PDB entry 7ADB | electron microscopy, 4.40 A resolution (low resolution: residue-level contacts below are approximate; hydrogen-bond / salt-bridge calls are withheld) | chains X and Y of the 15 polymer chains in the assembly

== Chain X ==
Molecule: DNA-directed RNA polymerase subunit beta
From: Escherichia coli
Notes: EC 2.7.7.6
Reference sequence: P0A8V4 (RPOB_ECO57); residues 1-1342 here = UniProt positions 1-1342
Amino-acid sequence (1342 residues; row label = number of the first residue in the row):
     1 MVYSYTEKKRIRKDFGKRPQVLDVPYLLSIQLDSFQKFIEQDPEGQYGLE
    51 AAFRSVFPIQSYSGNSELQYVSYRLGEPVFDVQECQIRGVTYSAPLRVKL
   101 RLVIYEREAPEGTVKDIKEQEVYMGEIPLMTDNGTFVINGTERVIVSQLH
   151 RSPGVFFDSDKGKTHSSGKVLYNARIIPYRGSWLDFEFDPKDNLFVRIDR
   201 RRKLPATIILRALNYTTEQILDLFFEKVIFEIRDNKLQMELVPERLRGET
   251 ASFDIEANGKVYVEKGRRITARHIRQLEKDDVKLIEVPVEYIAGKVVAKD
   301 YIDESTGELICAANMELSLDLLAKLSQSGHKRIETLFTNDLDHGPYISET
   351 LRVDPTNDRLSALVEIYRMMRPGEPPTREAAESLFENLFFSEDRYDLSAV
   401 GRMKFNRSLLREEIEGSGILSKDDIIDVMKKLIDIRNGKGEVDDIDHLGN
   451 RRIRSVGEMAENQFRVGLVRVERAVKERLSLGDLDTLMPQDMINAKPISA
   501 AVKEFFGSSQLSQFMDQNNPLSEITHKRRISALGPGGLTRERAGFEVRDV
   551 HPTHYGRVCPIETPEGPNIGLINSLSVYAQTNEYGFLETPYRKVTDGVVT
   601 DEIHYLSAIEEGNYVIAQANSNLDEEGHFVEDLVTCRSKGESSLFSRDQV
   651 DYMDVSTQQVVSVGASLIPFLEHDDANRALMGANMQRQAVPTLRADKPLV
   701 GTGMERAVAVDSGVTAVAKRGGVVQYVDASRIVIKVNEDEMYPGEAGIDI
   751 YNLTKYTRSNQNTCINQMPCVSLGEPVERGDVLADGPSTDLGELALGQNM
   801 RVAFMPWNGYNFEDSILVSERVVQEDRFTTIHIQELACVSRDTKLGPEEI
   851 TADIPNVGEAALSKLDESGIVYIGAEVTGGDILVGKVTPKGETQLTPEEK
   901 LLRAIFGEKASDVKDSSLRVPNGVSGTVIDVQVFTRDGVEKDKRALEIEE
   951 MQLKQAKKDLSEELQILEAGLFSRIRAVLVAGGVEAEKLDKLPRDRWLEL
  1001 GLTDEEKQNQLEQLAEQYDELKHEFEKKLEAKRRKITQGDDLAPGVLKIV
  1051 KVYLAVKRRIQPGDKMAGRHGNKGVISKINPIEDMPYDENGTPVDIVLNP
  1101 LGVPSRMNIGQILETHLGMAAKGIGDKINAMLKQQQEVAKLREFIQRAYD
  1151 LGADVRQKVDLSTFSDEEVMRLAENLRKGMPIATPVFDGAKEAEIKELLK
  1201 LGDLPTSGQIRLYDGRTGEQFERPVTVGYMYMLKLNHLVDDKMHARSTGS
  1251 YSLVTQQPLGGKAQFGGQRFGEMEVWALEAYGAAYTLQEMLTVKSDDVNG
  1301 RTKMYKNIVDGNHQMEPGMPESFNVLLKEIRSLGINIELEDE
Unresolved in the structure: 1, 1342
Curated features (UniProtKB/Swiss-Prot):
  - modified residue (N6-acetyllysine): Lys1022, Lys1200

== Chain Y ==
Molecule: DNA-directed RNA polymerase subunit beta'
From: Escherichia coli
Notes: EC 2.7.7.6
Reference sequence: C3SIA2 (C3SIA2_ECOLX); numbering as in UniProt (aligned over 1-1407)
Amino-acid sequence (1416 residues; row label = number of the first residue in the row):
     1 MKDLLKFLKAQTKTEEFDAIKIALASPDMIRSWSFGEVKKPETINYRTFK
    51 PERDGLFCARIFGPVKDYECLCGKYKRLKHRGVICEKCGVEVTQTKVRRE
   101 RMGHIELASPTAHIWFLKSLPSRIGLLLDMPLRDIERVLYFESYVVIEGG
   151 MTNLERQQILTEEQYLDALEEFGDEFDAKMGAEAIQALLKSMDLEQECEQ
   201 LREELNETNSETKRKKLTKRIKLLEAFVQSGNKPEWMILTVLPVLPPDLR
   251 PLVPLDGGRFATSDLNDLYRRVINRNNRLKRLLDLAAPDIIVRNEKRMLQ
   301 EAVDALLDNGRRGRAITGSNKRPLKSLADMIKGKQGRFRQNLLGKRVDYS
   351 GRSVITVGPYLRLHQCGLPKKMALELFKPFIYGKLELRGLATTIKAAKKM
   401 VEREEAVVWDILDEVIREHPVLLNRAPTLHRLGIQAFEPVLIEGKAIQLH
   451 PLVCAAYNADFDGDQMAVHVPLTLEAQLEARALMMSTNNILSPANGEPII
   501 VPSQDVVLGLYYMTRDCVNAKGEGMVLTGPKEAERLYRSGLASLHARVKV
   551 RITEYEKDANGELVAKTSLKDTTVGRAILWMIVPKGLPYSIVNQALGKKA
   601 ISKMLNTCYRILGLKPTVIFADQIMYTGFAYAARSGASVGIDDMVIPEKK
   651 HEIISEAEAEVAEIQEQFQSGLVTAGERYNKVIDIWAAANDRVSKAMMDN
   701 LQTETVINRDGQEEKQVSFNSIYMMADSGARGSAAQIRQLAGMRGLMAKP
   751 DGSIIETPITANFREGLNVLQYFISTHGARKGLADTALKTANSGYLTRRL
   801 VDVAQDLVVTEDDCGTHEGIMMTPVIEGGDVKEPLRDRVLGRVTAEDVLK
   851 PGTADILVPRNTLLHEQWCDLLEENSVDAVKVRSVVSCDTDFGVCAHCYG
   901 RDLARGHIINKGEAIGVIAAQSIGEPGTQLTMRTFHIGGAASRAAAESSI
   951 QVKNKGSIKLSNVKSVVNSSGKLVITSRNTELKLIDEFGRTKESYKVPYG
  1001 AVLAKGDGEQVAGGETVANWDPHTMPVITEVSGFVRFTDMIDGQTITRQT
  1051 DELTGLSSLVVLDSAERTAGGKDLRPALKIVDAQGNDVLIPGTDMPAQYF
  1101 LPGKAIVQLEDGVQISSGDTLARIPQESGGTKDITGGLPRVADLFEARRP
  1151 KEPAILAEISGIVSFGKETKGKRRLVITPVDGSDPYEEMIPKWRQLNVFE
  1201 GERVERGDVISDGPEAPHDILRLRGVHAVTRYIVNEVQDVYRLQGVKIND
  1251 KHIEVIVRQMLRKATIVNAGSSDFLEGEQVEYSRVKIANRELEANGKVGA
  1301 TYSRDLLGITKASLATESFISAASFQETTRVLTEAAVAGKRDELRGLKEN
  1351 VIVGRLIPAGTGYAYHQDRMRRRAAGEAPAAPQVTAEDASASLAELLNAG
  1401 LGGSDNELEVHHHHHH
Unresolved in the structure: 1-15, 1374-1416
Differences from the reference sequence: expression tag (1408-1416)
Ion coordination: Zn2+ site 1: Cys70, Cys72, Cys85, Cys88; Mg2+: Asp460, Asp462, Asp464 (shared with 1 residue of chain R); Zn2+ site 2: Cys814, Cys888, Cys895, Cys898
What the authors report for this chain:
  - mutagenesis - C72H, C85H, E86K: decreased growth in response to rhoY80C

== How chain X and chain Y interact ==
Pairs across the interface (310):
  Lys163(X) - Lys1151(Y)
  Phe545(X) - Leu788(Y)
  Phe545(X) - Met932(Y)
  Phe545(X) - Arg933(Y)
  Arg548(X) - Arg780(Y)
  Asp549(X) - Pro750(Y)
  Asp549(X) - His777(Y)
  Asp549(X) - Lys781(Y)
  Val550(X) - His777(Y)
  Val550(X) - Arg780(Y)
  His551(X) - Phe773(Y)
  Pro552(X) - Phe773(Y)
  Tyr555(X) - Val769(Y)
  Tyr555(X) - Leu770(Y)
  Tyr555(X) - Phe773(Y)
  Cys559(X) - Arg780(Y)
  Pro560(X) - Phe773(Y)
  Pro560(X) - Thr776(Y)
  Pro560(X) - Arg780(Y)
  Ile561(X) - Tyr772(Y)
  Ile561(X) - Thr776(Y)
  Glu562(X) - Arg780(Y)
  Thr563(X) - Arg780(Y)
  Gly566(X) - Ala787(Y)
  Ile569(X) - Ala784(Y)
  Ile569(X) - Ala787(Y)
  Gly570(X) - Arg780(Y)
  Asn573(X) - Arg780(Y)
  Gln618(X) - Val769(Y)
  Gln618(X) - Leu770(Y)
  Ala619(X) - Val769(Y)
  Asn620(X) - Leu767(Y)
  Asn620(X) - Asn768(Y)
  Asn620(X) - Val769(Y)
  Arg637(X) - Leu770(Y)
  Glu641(X) - Glu756(Y)
  Ser642(X) - Thr757(Y)
  Thr657(X) - Val769(Y)
  Val660(X) - Val769(Y)
  Val660(X) - Phe773(Y)
  Leu671(X) - Tyr772(Y)
  Glu672(X) - Gly766(Y)
  Glu672(X) - Leu767(Y)
  His673(X) - Phe763(Y)
  His673(X) - Arg764(Y)
  His673(X) - Glu765(Y)
  His673(X) - Gly766(Y)
  Asp674(X) - Phe763(Y)
  Asp674(X) - Tyr772(Y)
  Asp675(X) - Phe763(Y)
  Ala676(X) - Thr776(Y)
  Ala676(X) - Ala779(Y)
  Asn677(X) - Ala779(Y)
  Ala679(X) - Tyr772(Y)
  Leu680(X) - Leu783(Y)
  Phe804(X) - Ala637(Y)
  Phe804(X) - Ser638(Y)
  Met805(X) - Ala633(Y)
  Met805(X) - Ala637(Y)
  Pro806(X) - Asp505(Y)
  Pro806(X) - Ala632(Y)
  Pro806(X) - Ala633(Y)
  Asn808(X) - Pro359(Y)
  Asn808(X) - Phe629(Y)
  Asn808(X) - Ala633(Y)
  Gly809(X) - Val357(Y)
  Gly809(X) - Phe629(Y)
  Tyr810(X) - Val357(Y)
  Tyr810(X) - Pro359(Y)
  Asn811(X) - Asp505(Y)
  Phe812(X) - Val357(Y)
  Phe812(X) - Pro451(Y)
  Phe812(X) - Ser503(Y)
  Phe812(X) - Gln504(Y)
  Phe812(X) - Asp505(Y)
  Phe812(X) - Phe629(Y)
  Glu813(X) - Cys454(Y)
  Glu813(X) - Phe461(Y)
  Glu813(X) - Ser503(Y)
  Glu813(X) - Gln504(Y)
  Asp814(X) - Asp460(Y)
  Ser815(X) - Val357(Y)
  Arg841(X) - Pro254(Y)
  Lys844(X) - Arg47(Y)
  Gln1061(X) - Lys445(Y)
  Pro1062(X) - Ala446(Y)
  Gly1063(X) - Ala446(Y)
  Lys1065(X) - Asp462(Y)
  Lys1073(X) - Asp462(Y)
  Gly1074(X) - Phe461(Y)
  Val1075(X) - Val354(Y)
  Val1075(X) - Phe461(Y)
  Val1075(X) - Gly463(Y)
  Ser1077(X) - Thr356(Y)
  Asn1099(X) - Asp505(Y)
  Pro1100(X) - Ala637(Y)
  Leu1101(X) - Gln504(Y)
  Leu1101(X) - Asp505(Y)
  Leu1101(X) - Leu508(Y)
  Leu1101(X) - Met725(Y)
  Leu1101(X) - Arg731(Y)
  Pro1104(X) - Met725(Y)
  Pro1104(X) - Gly732(Y)
  Ser1105(X) - Arg731(Y)
  Ser1105(X) - Gln736(Y)
  Met1107(X) - Gln736(Y)
  Met1107(X) - Gln739(Y)
  Met1107(X) - Phe763(Y)
  Ile1109(X) - Met644(Y)
  Ile1109(X) - Phe763(Y)
  Ile1112(X) - Val639(Y)
  Leu1113(X) - Ile641(Y)
  His1116(X) - Ile641(Y)
  Phe1187(X) - Val769(Y)
  Phe1187(X) - Tyr772(Y)
  Glu1192(X) - Ile641(Y)
  Lys1196(X) - Ile641(Y)
  Lys1196(X) - Asp642(Y)
  Ser1207(X) - Asp642(Y)
  Gln1209(X) - Gly640(Y)
  Gln1209(X) - Asp643(Y)
  Glu1219(X) - Arg538(Y)
  Glu1219(X) - Arg634(Y)
  Phe1221(X) - Ala633(Y)
  Glu1222(X) - Tyr512(Y)
  Glu1222(X) - Tyr537(Y)
  Glu1222(X) - Arg634(Y)
  Glu1222(X) - Ser635(Y)
  Glu1222(X) - Gly636(Y)
  Arg1223(X) - Tyr512(Y)
  Arg1223(X) - Arg515(Y)
  Arg1223(X) - His545(Y)
  Arg1223(X) - Gly636(Y)
  Arg1223(X) - Phe719(Y)
  Val1225(X) - Ser638(Y)
  Thr1226(X) - Ser638(Y)
  Thr1226(X) - Val639(Y)
  Val1239(X) - Lys445(Y)
  Asp1240(X) - Lys445(Y)
  Lys1242(X) - Arg352(Y)
  Lys1242(X) - Gln465(Y)
  Met1243(X) - Arg352(Y)
  Met1243(X) - Lys371(Y)
  Met1243(X) - Met372(Y)
  Met1243(X) - Lys445(Y)
  His1244(X) - Ser350(Y)
  His1244(X) - Gly351(Y)
  His1244(X) - Arg352(Y)
  Ala1245(X) - Ser350(Y)
  Ala1245(X) - Glu375(Y)
  Arg1246(X) - Asp348(Y)
  Arg1246(X) - Tyr349(Y)
  Arg1246(X) - Ser350(Y)
  Arg1246(X) - Glu375(Y)
  Arg1246(X) - Leu376(Y)
  Ser1247(X) - Asp348(Y)
  Ser1247(X) - Tyr349(Y)
  Ser1247(X) - Glu375(Y)
  Ser1247(X) - Lys378(Y)
  Thr1248(X) - Tyr349(Y)
  Leu1253(X) - Arg99(Y)
  Leu1253(X) - Asp248(Y)
  Leu1253(X) - Pro251(Y)
  Val1254(X) - Asp248(Y)
  Val1254(X) - Leu249(Y)
  Val1254(X) - Arg337(Y)
  Thr1255(X) - Arg337(Y)
  Thr1255(X) - Asn341(Y)
  Gln1256(X) - Arg99(Y)
  Gln1257(X) - Asn341(Y)
  Gln1257(X) - Lys345(Y)
  Pro1258(X) - Arg346(Y)
  Pro1258(X) - Asp348(Y)
  Leu1259(X) - Arg346(Y)
  Gly1260(X) - Arg346(Y)
  Phe1265(X) - Glu375(Y)
  Gly1267(X) - Arg346(Y)
  Gly1267(X) - Val347(Y)
  Gly1267(X) - Ser350(Y)
  Gln1268(X) - Arg346(Y)
  Gln1268(X) - Val347(Y)
  Gln1268(X) - Ser350(Y)
  Gln1268(X) - Arg352(Y)
  Arg1269(X) - Arg339(Y)
  Arg1269(X) - Gln340(Y)
  Arg1269(X) - Gly344(Y)
  Arg1269(X) - Lys345(Y)
  Arg1269(X) - Arg346(Y)
  Phe1270(X) - Gly344(Y)
  Phe1270(X) - Lys345(Y)
  Phe1270(X) - Asn424(Y)
  Glu1272(X) - Arg339(Y)
  Met1273(X) - Thr428(Y)
  Glu1274(X) - Asn424(Y)
  Glu1274(X) - Arg425(Y)
  Glu1274(X) - Ala426(Y)
  Glu1274(X) - Thr428(Y)
  Glu1274(X) - Ile434(Y)
  Val1275(X) - Leu343(Y)
  Val1275(X) - Val1351(Y)
  Trp1276(X) - Val801(Y)
  Trp1276(X) - Val917(Y)
  Trp1276(X) - Gln921(Y)
  Trp1276(X) - Lys1348(Y)
  Ala1277(X) - Thr428(Y)
  Ala1277(X) - His430(Y)
  Ala1277(X) - Ile434(Y)
  Ala1277(X) - Gln921(Y)
  Leu1278(X) - Met484(Y)
  Glu1279(X) - Val1351(Y)
  Ala1280(X) - Arg431(Y)
  Ala1280(X) - Ile918(Y)
  Ala1280(X) - Gln921(Y)
  Tyr1281(X) - Arg431(Y)
  Tyr1281(X) - Leu432(Y)
  Tyr1281(X) - Ile434(Y)
  Tyr1281(X) - Met484(Y)
  Tyr1281(X) - Asn489(Y)
  Gly1282(X) - Glu479(Y)
  Gly1282(X) - Gly1360(Y)
  Ala1283(X) - Glu479(Y)
  Ala1284(X) - Leu1356(Y)
  Ala1284(X) - Ile1357(Y)
  Ala1284(X) - Gly1362(Y)
  Tyr1285(X) - Leu1356(Y)
  Tyr1285(X) - Thr1361(Y)
  Thr1286(X) - Ala476(Y)
  Leu1287(X) - Val1351(Y)
  Leu1287(X) - Ile1357(Y)
  Gln1288(X) - Arg1355(Y)
  Gln1288(X) - Leu1356(Y)
  Glu1289(X) - Pro471(Y)
  Glu1289(X) - Thr473(Y)
  Glu1289(X) - Ala476(Y)
  Met1290(X) - Val347(Y)
  Met1290(X) - His469(Y)
  Met1290(X) - Val470(Y)
  Leu1291(X) - Leu342(Y)
  Leu1291(X) - Leu343(Y)
  Leu1291(X) - Lys345(Y)
  Leu1291(X) - Val1351(Y)
  Thr1292(X) - Gly1354(Y)
  Lys1294(X) - Asp348(Y)
  Lys1294(X) - Tyr349(Y)
  Lys1294(X) - Val470(Y)
  Lys1294(X) - Leu472(Y)
  Ser1295(X) - Arg346(Y)
  Ser1295(X) - Val347(Y)
  Asp1296(X) - Lys345(Y)
  Met1304(X) - Leu472(Y)
  Met1304(X) - Thr473(Y)
  Tyr1305(X) - Tyr349(Y)
  Tyr1305(X) - Pro379(Y)
  Tyr1305(X) - Tyr382(Y)
  Tyr1305(X) - Ile394(Y)
  Ile1308(X) - Pro379(Y)
  Ile1308(X) - Phe380(Y)
  Ile1308(X) - Leu472(Y)
  Val1309(X) - Pro379(Y)
  Val1309(X) - Gly383(Y)
  His1313(X) - Phe380(Y)
  His1313(X) - Leu474(Y)
  His1313(X) - Glu475(Y)
  Met1319(X) - Glu16(Y)
  Met1319(X) - Phe17(Y)
  Pro1320(X) - Val1353(Y)
  Ser1322(X) - Asn341(Y)
  Ser1322(X) - Leu342(Y)
  Ser1322(X) - Lys345(Y)
  Phe1323(X) - Ile20(Y)
  Phe1323(X) - Ile1352(Y)
  Phe1323(X) - Val1353(Y)
  Val1325(X) - Leu249(Y)
  Leu1326(X) - Leu342(Y)
  Lys1328(X) - Glu100(Y)
  Glu1329(X) - Arg337(Y)
  Ile1330(X) - Ile331(Y)
  Arg1331(X) - Trp33(Y)
  Ser1332(X) - Pro243(Y)
  Ser1332(X) - Leu327(Y)
  Leu1333(X) - Trp115(Y)
  Leu1333(X) - Leu327(Y)
  Gly1334(X) - Leu24(Y)
  Gly1334(X) - Ala25(Y)
  Gly1334(X) - His113(Y)
  Ile1335(X) - Ile22(Y)
  Ile1335(X) - Ala23(Y)
  Ile1335(X) - Leu24(Y)
  Ile1335(X) - Ala25(Y)
  Ile1335(X) - Phe116(Y)
  Ile1335(X) - Ala1336(Y)
  Asn1336(X) - Ile22(Y)
  Asn1336(X) - Ala23(Y)
  Asn1336(X) - Leu24(Y)
  Asn1336(X) - Ala25(Y)
  Asn1336(X) - Trp33(Y)
  Ile1337(X) - Ile20(Y)
  Ile1337(X) - Lys21(Y)
  Glu1338(X) - Ile20(Y)
  Glu1338(X) - Lys21(Y)
  Glu1338(X) - Trp33(Y)
  Leu1339(X) - Ile20(Y)
  Glu1340(X) - Phe17(Y)
  Glu1340(X) - Asp18(Y)
  Glu1340(X) - Ala19(Y)
  Glu1340(X) - Lys21(Y)
  Glu1340(X) - Arg1341(Y)
  Asp1341(X) - Glu16(Y)
  Asp1341(X) - Asp18(Y)
  Asp1341(X) - Arg1373(Y)
Also at the interface, not in a pair above, chain X (161 interface residues in all): Arg268, His554, Thr635, Cys636, Gly640, Trp807, Ile1076, Val1103, Thr1206, Tyr1251, Gly1271, Met1315, Gly1318, Glu1321
Also at the interface, not in a pair above, chain Y (177 interface residues in all): Met29, Tyr46, Met102, Leu307, Ile355, Tyr360, Pro369, Phe377, Gln477, Leu483, Ala630, Met724, Leu740, Arg744, Lys749, Ile755, Ile774, Ser775, Arg798, Glu1052, Phe1319, Leu1347, Ala1359, Tyr1365

== Summary ==
The interface between chain X and chain Y involves 161 residues on one side and 177 on the other. The Zn2+
site 1 is built by Cys70(Y), Cys72(Y), Cys85(Y) and Cys88(Y). Asp460(Y), Asp462(Y) and Asp464(Y) form the Mg2+
site. The paper reports that C72H, C85H and E86K of chain Y reduce growth in response to rhoY80C.
Here chain X is DNA-directed RNA polymerase subunit beta and chain Y is DNA-directed RNA polymerase subunit
beta', both from Escherichia coli. Entry 7ADB (Transcription termination intermediate complex 1 delta NusG)
was determined by electron microscopy together with 6Z9P, 6Z9Q, 6Z9R, 6Z9S, 6Z9T, 7ADC, 7ADD and 7ADE from the
same study.
